Entry 4AJ8 (X-ray diffraction, 1.54 A resolution); this record covers chains A and B.

# Chain A (and B)
Molecule: Thioredoxin
From: Litopenaeus vannamei
Notes: EC 1.8.1.9; chain B of this document is another copy of the same molecule, construct and numbering; everything in this record applies to it too
UniProt: B1PWB9 (B1PWB9_LITVA); residues 1-105 here = UniProt positions 1-105
Chain sequence (105 residues; numbered 1 to 105; the number before each row is that of its first residue):
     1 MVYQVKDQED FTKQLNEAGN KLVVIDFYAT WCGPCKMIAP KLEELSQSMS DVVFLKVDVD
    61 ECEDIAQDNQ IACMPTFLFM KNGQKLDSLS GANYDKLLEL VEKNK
Sequence notes: conflict Phe11 (Ser in B1PWB9)
Cystine bridges: Cys32-Cys35

# Chain A / chain B interface
Pairs across the interface - 30 pairs, chain A then chain B:
  Thr30(A) with Glu63(B), hydrogen bond; Gln67(B)
  Trp31(A) with Val59(B), hydrophobic; Glu63(B); Ala66(B), hydrophobic; Gln67(B); Ile71(B); Met74(B), hydrophobic
  Cys32(A) with Ile71(B); Ala72(B), hydrophobic
  Lys36(A) with Gln67(B), hydrogen bond
  Val59(A) with Trp31(B), hydrophobic
  Asp60(A) with Asp60(B); Glu63(B)
  Glu63(A) with Thr30(B); Trp31(B); Asp60(B)
  Ala66(A) with Trp31(B), hydrophobic
  Gln67(A) with Thr30(B); Trp31(B); Lys36(B)
  Ile71(A) with Trp31(B); Cys32(B)
  Ala72(A) with Cys32(B), hydrophobic; Cys73(B); Met74(B), hydrogen bond (backbone-backbone)
  Cys73(A) with Ala72(B); Cys73(B), disulfide
  Met74(A) with Trp31(B), hydrophobic; Ala72(B), hydrogen bond (backbone-backbone)
Other interface residues (no listed pair), chain A (14 interface residues in all): Pro34
Other interface residues (no listed pair), chain B (14 interface residues in all): Pro34
Inter-chain disulfides: Cys73(A)-Cys73(B)

# Overview
Chain A and chain B each contribute 14 residues to their interface; the contacts include 1 disulfide bond and
4 hydrogen bonds. Among the polar pairs are Thr30(A)-Glu63(B), Lys36(A)-Gln67(B) and Ala72(A)-Met74(B).
Both chains are Thioredoxin (Litopenaeus vannamei). Entry 4AJ8 (Crystallographic structure of thioredoxin from
Litopenaeus vannamei (partially reduced)) was determined by X-ray diffraction (same publication as 4AJ6 and
3ZZX).
